7TYX - chains B and G of the 7 polymer chains in the assembly; structure by electron microscopy, 2.55 A resolution.

[Chain B]
Protein: Guanine nucleotide-binding protein G(I)/G(S)/G(T) subunit beta-1
Source organism: Homo sapiens
UniProt: P62873 (GBB1_HUMAN); residues 2-340 here = UniProt positions 2-340
Chain sequence (350 residues; row label = number of the first residue in the row; numbers below 1 keep their minus sign (Met-9 is residue -9)):
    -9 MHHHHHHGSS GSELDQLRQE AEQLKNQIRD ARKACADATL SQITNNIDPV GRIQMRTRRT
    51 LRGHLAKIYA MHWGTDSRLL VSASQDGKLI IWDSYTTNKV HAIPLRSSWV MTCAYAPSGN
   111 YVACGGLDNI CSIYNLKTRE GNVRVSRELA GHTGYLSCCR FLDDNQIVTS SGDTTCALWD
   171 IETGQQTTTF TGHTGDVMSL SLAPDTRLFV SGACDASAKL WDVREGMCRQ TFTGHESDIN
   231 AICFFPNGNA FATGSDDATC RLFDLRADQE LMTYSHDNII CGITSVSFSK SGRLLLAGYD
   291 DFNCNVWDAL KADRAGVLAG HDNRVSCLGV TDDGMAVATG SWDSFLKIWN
Unresolved in the structure: -9 to 1
Sequence notes: expression tag (-9 to 1)
Curated features (UniProtKB/Swiss-Prot):
  - modified residue: Ser2 (N-acetylserine), His266 (Phosphohistidine)

[Chain G]
Protein: Guanine nucleotide-binding protein G(I)/G(S)/G(O) subunit gamma-2
Source organism: Homo sapiens
UniProt: P59768 (GBG2_HUMAN); residues 1-71 here = UniProt positions 1-71
Chain sequence (71 residues; numbered 1 to 71; the number before each row is that of its first residue):
     1 MASNNTASIA QARKLVEQLK MEANIDRIKV SKAAADLMAY CEAHAKEDPL LTPVPASENP
    61 FREKKFFCAI L
Unresolved in the structure: 1-7, 63-71
Curated features (UniProtKB/Swiss-Prot):
  - modified residue: Ala2 (N-acetylalanine), Cys68 (Cysteine methyl ester)
  - lipidation: Cys68 (S-geranylgeranyl cysteine)

[How chain B and chain G interact]
Residue-residue contacts (86; chain B residue first):
  Leu4(B) - Ser8(G)
  Leu4(B) - Ile9(G)  hydrophobic
  Leu4(B) - Ala12(G)  hydrophobic
  Leu7(B) - Ile9(G)
  Leu7(B) - Ala12(G)  hydrophobic
  Leu7(B) - Arg13(G)
  Leu7(B) - Val16(G)
  Glu10(B) - Val16(G)
  Glu10(B) - Lys20(G)
  Ala11(B) - Leu19(G)
  Leu14(B) - Val16(G)
  Leu14(B) - Leu19(G)  hydrophobic
  Leu14(B) - Lys20(G)
  Ile18(B) - Leu19(G)
  Ile18(B) - Ala23(G)  hydrophobic
  Ile18(B) - Arg27(G)
  Ala21(B) - Arg27(G)
  Arg22(B) - Arg27(G)
  Ala24(B) - Lys29(G)
  Cys25(B) - Arg27(G)  hydrogen bond (side chain-backbone)
  Cys25(B) - Ile28(G)
  Cys25(B) - Lys29(G)
  Cys25(B) - Val30(G)  hydrogen bond (backbone-backbone)
  Ala26(B) - Val30(G)  hydrophobic
  Asp27(B) - Lys29(G)
  Asp27(B) - Val30(G)
  Asp27(B) - Ser31(G)  hydrogen bond
  Ala28(B) - Val30(G)
  Leu30(B) - Ala34(G)  hydrophobic
  Ile33(B) - Met38(G)  hydrophobic
  Thr34(B) - Met38(G)
  Ile37(B) - Met38(G)  hydrophobic
  Val40(B) - Leu51(G)  hydrophobic
  Met45(B) - Leu50(G)  hydrophobic
  Arg48(B) - Phe61(G)
  Arg48(B) - Arg62(G)
  Arg49(B) - Pro60(G)
  Arg49(B) - Phe61(G)  hydrogen bond (side chain-backbone)
  Ser84(B) - Phe61(G)
  Tyr85(B) - Pro60(G)
  Tyr85(B) - Phe61(G)  hydrophobic
  Cys218(B) - Gln18(G)  hydrogen bond (backbone-side chain)
  Cys218(B) - Glu22(G)
  Arg219(B) - Glu22(G)
  Arg219(B) - Ile25(G)
  Gln220(B) - Ile25(G)
  Thr221(B) - Glu22(G)  hydrogen bond
  Phe235(B) - Tyr40(G)  hydrophobic
  Phe235(B) - Cys41(G)  hydrophobic
  Pro236(B) - Tyr40(G)
  Asn237(B) - Tyr40(G)
  Ala240(B) - Leu37(G)  hydrophobic
  Leu252(B) - Leu37(G)  hydrophobic
  Asp254(B) - Ala33(G)
  Asp254(B) - Leu37(G)
  Arg256(B) - Arg27(G)
  Arg256(B) - Ile28(G)  hydrogen bond (backbone-backbone)
  Arg256(B) - Asp36(G)  salt bridge
  Ala257(B) - Ile28(G)
  Ala257(B) - Ala33(G)  hydrophobic
  Asp258(B) - Ile25(G)
  Asp258(B) - Arg27(G)  salt bridge
  Gln259(B) - Val30(G)
  Leu261(B) - Val30(G)  hydrophobic
  Ser279(B) - Asp48(G)
  Ser279(B) - Leu50(G)
  Lys280(B) - Glu47(G)
  Lys280(B) - Asp48(G)
  Ser281(B) - Tyr40(G)
  Ser281(B) - Cys41(G)
  Ser281(B) - His44(G)
  Ser281(B) - Asp48(G)  hydrogen bond
  Ser281(B) - Leu51(G)
  Gly282(B) - Cys41(G)
  Arg283(B) - Cys41(G)
  Arg283(B) - Leu51(G)
  Gly324(B) - Pro49(G)
  Gly324(B) - Leu50(G)
  Met325(B) - Leu50(G)
  Met325(B) - Pro60(G)
  Met325(B) - Phe61(G)  hydrophobic
  Ala326(B) - Phe61(G)  hydrophobic
  Val327(B) - Leu50(G)  hydrophobic
  Ile338(B) - Phe61(G)  hydrophobic
  Asn340(B) - Asn59(G)  hydrogen bond
  Asn340(B) - Phe61(G)
Other interface residues (no listed pair), chain B (59 interface residues in all): Glu3, Lys15, Gln17, Ile43, Thr181, Lys209, Leu284, Leu300, Val320, Asp323
Other interface residues (no listed pair), chain G (38 interface residues in all): Lys14, Asp26, Ala35, Ala45, Val54

[Summary]
59 residues of chain B face 38 of chain G across their interface, with 9 hydrogen bonds and 2 salt bridges.
Polar pairs include Arg256(B)-Asp36(G), Asp258(B)-Arg27(G) and Cys25(B)-Arg27(G).
Here chain B is Guanine nucleotide-binding protein G(I)/G(S)/G(T) subunit beta-1 and chain G is Guanine
nucleotide-binding protein G(I)/G(S)/G(O) subunit gamma-2, both from Homo sapiens. Entry 7TYX (Human Amylin2
Receptor in complex with Gs and rat amylin peptide) was determined by electron microscopy, deposited together
with 7TYF, 7TYH, 7TYI, 7TYL, 7TYN, 7TYO and 3 further entries.
